Entry 3NZX (X-ray diffraction, 2.70 A resolution); this record covers chains B and C of the 30 polymer chains in the assembly.

[Chain B]
Name: Proteasome component Y13
From: Saccharomyces cerevisiae
Notes: EC 3.4.25.1
UniProt: P23638 (PSA4_YEAST); the construct lacks a stretch of the UniProt sequence and is renumbered around it, so the offset changes along the chain: 3-63 = UniProt 1-61; 64-144 = UniProt 63-143; 145-200 = UniProt 145-200; 202-204 = UniProt 201-203; 2 more segments
Amino-acid sequence (258 residues; numbered 3 to 252 plus 9 insertion-coded residues; 1 number in that range is skipped by the numbering (no residue carries it; nothing is unmodelled there); the number before each row is that of its first residue; a row labelled like 20A-20B holds insertion residues (20A, then the next letters in order)):
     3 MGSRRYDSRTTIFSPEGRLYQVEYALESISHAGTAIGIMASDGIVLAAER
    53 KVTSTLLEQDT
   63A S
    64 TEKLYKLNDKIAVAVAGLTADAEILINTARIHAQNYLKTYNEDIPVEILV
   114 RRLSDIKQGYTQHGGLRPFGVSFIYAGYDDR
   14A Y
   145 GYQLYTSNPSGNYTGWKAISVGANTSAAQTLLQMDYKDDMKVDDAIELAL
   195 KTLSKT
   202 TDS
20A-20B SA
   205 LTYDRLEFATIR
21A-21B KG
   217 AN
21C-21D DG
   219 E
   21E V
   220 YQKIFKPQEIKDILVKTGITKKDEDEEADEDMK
Unresolved in the structure: 3, 240-252
UniProt features mapped onto this chain:
  - cross-link (Glycyl lysine isopeptide (Lys-Gly)): Lys101 (interchain with G-Cter in ubiquitin), Lys199 (interchain with G-Cter in ubiquitin), Lys225 (interchain with G-Cter in ubiquitin)

[Chain C]
Name: Proteasome component PRE6
From: Saccharomyces cerevisiae
Notes: EC 3.4.25.1
UniProt: P40303 (PSA7_YEAST); the construct lacks a stretch of the UniProt sequence and is renumbered around it, so the offset changes along the chain: 5-62 = UniProt 1-58; 63-143 = UniProt 60-140; 145-180 = UniProt 144-179; 182-203 = UniProt 184-205; 1 more segments
Amino-acid sequence (254 residues; each row starts with the number of its first residue; note: 3 numbers in that range are skipped by the numbering (no residue carries them; nothing is unmodelled there); a row labelled like 18A-18D holds insertion residues (18A, then the next letters in order)):
     5 MSGYDRALSIFSPDGHIFQVEYALEAVKRGTCAVGVKGKNCVVLGCERRS
    55 TLKLQDTR
   62A I
    63 TPSKVSKIDSHVVLSFSGLNADSRILIEKARVEAQSHRLTLEDPVTVEYL
   113 TRYVAGVQQRYTQSGGVRPFGVSTLIAGFDP
   14A R
   144 D
   14B D
   145 EPKLYQTEPSGIYSSWSAQTIGRNSKTVREFLEKNY
18A-18D DRKE
   182 PPATVEECVKLTVRSLLEVVQT
   206 GAKNIEITVVKPDSDIVALSSEEINQYVTQIEQEKQEQQEQDKKKKSNH
Unresolved in the structure: 5-6, 244-254
UniProt features mapped onto this chain:
  - modified residue: Thr63 (Phosphothreonine)

[Chain B / chain C interface]
Contacting residue pairs (73):
  Arg6(B) - Arg10(C)  hydrogen bond (backbone-side chain)
  Asp9(B) - Tyr8(C)  hydrogen bond
  Asp9(B) - Arg10(C)  salt bridge
  Arg11(B) - Arg10(C)
  Thr13(B) - Leu12(C)
  Thr13(B) - Arg130(C)
  Ile14(B) - Gln23(C)
  Tyr14A(B) - Arg62(C)  hydrogen bond (backbone-side chain)
  Phe15(B) - Gln23(C)  hydrogen bond (backbone-side chain)
  Phe15(B) - Tyr26(C)  hydrophobic
  Phe15(B) - Ala27(C)  hydrophobic
  Phe15(B) - Leu81(C)  hydrophobic
  Phe15(B) - Arg130(C)
  Phe15(B) - Pro131(C)
  Phe15(B) - Gly133(C)
  Ser16(B) - Tyr26(C)
  Pro17(B) - Tyr26(C)  hydrophobic
  Pro17(B) - Glu29(C)
  Glu18(B) - Glu29(C)
  Glu18(B) - Arg33(C)  hydrogen bond (backbone-side chain)
  Gly19(B) - Tyr26(C)
  Gly19(B) - Glu29(C)
  Gly19(B) - Ala30(C)
  Arg20(B) - Arg33(C)
  Leu21(B) - Leu81(C)  hydrophobic
  Leu21(B) - Arg130(C)
  Met41(B) - Asp60(C)
  Met41(B) - Arg62(C)
  Glu110(B) - Ile62A(C)
  Arg114(B) - Arg86(C)
  Ser117(B) - Arg86(C)  hydrogen bond (backbone-side chain)
  Asp118(B) - Arg86(C)  salt bridge
  Gln121(B) - Ala83(C)
  Gln121(B) - Asp84(C)
  Gln121(B) - Ile87(C)
  Thr124(B) - Arg130(C)  hydrogen bond (backbone-side chain)
  Gln125(B) - Tyr123(C)
  Gln125(B) - Gly128(C)
  Gln125(B) - Val129(C)
  Gln125(B) - Arg130(C)  hydrogen bond (backbone-backbone)
  Gln125(B) - Phe132(C)
  His126(B) - Gly128(C)
  His126(B) - Val129(C)
  Gly127(B) - Tyr8(C)
  Gly127(B) - Gly128(C)  hydrogen bond (backbone-backbone)
  Gly128(B) - Tyr8(C)
  Tyr146(B) - Arg62(C)  hydrogen bond (backbone-side chain)
  Gln147(B) - Ile62A(C)
  Leu148(B) - Ile62A(C)
  Tyr149(B) - Ile62A(C)
  Ser154(B) - Ala83(C)
  Gly155(B) - Ala83(C)
  Gly155(B) - Arg86(C)  hydrogen bond (backbone-side chain)
  Asn156(B) - Asn82(C)  hydrogen bond
  Tyr157(B) - Pro64(C)
  Tyr157(B) - Arg86(C)
  Thr158(B) - Thr63(C)
  Gly159(B) - Gln59(C)
  Gly159(B) - Asp60(C)  hydrogen bond (backbone-backbone)
  Gly159(B) - Ile62A(C)
  Gly159(B) - Thr63(C)  hydrogen bond (backbone-side chain)
  Trp160(B) - Leu56(C)  hydrophobic
  Trp160(B) - Leu58(C)
  Trp160(B) - Gln59(C)
  Trp160(B) - Asp60(C)
  Lys161(B) - Leu58(C)  hydrogen bond (backbone-backbone)
  Lys161(B) - Gln59(C)
  Ala162(B) - Leu58(C)
  Gln173(B) - Leu56(C)
  Gln173(B) - Leu58(C)
  Gln177(B) - Lys57(C)
  Gln177(B) - Leu58(C)
  Tyr180(B) - Leu58(C)  hydrophobic
Also at the interface, not in a pair above, chain B (41 interface residues in all): Leu176

[Summary]
41 residues of chain B and 31 residues of chain C are in contact; the contacts include 15 hydrogen bonds and 2
salt bridges. Polar pairs include Asp9(B)-Arg10(C), Asp118(B)-Arg86(C) and Arg6(B)-Arg10(C).
Here chain B is Proteasome component Y13 and chain C is Proteasome component PRE6, both from Saccharomyces
cerevisiae. Entry 3NZX (Crystal structure of the yeast 20S proteasome in complex with ligand 2c) was
determined by X-ray diffraction, deposited together with 3NZJ and 3NZW.
